Entry 1ASO (X-ray diffraction, 2.20 A resolution); this record covers chains A and B.

== Chain A (and B) ==
Name: Ascorbate oxidase
Organism: Cucurbita pepo var. melopepo
Notes: EC 1.10.3.3; chain B of this document is another copy of the same molecule, construct and numbering; everything in this record applies to it too
Reference sequence: P37064 (ASO_CUCPM); residues 1-552 here = UniProt positions 1-552
Sequence (552 residues; numbered 1 to 552; the number before each row is that of its first residue):
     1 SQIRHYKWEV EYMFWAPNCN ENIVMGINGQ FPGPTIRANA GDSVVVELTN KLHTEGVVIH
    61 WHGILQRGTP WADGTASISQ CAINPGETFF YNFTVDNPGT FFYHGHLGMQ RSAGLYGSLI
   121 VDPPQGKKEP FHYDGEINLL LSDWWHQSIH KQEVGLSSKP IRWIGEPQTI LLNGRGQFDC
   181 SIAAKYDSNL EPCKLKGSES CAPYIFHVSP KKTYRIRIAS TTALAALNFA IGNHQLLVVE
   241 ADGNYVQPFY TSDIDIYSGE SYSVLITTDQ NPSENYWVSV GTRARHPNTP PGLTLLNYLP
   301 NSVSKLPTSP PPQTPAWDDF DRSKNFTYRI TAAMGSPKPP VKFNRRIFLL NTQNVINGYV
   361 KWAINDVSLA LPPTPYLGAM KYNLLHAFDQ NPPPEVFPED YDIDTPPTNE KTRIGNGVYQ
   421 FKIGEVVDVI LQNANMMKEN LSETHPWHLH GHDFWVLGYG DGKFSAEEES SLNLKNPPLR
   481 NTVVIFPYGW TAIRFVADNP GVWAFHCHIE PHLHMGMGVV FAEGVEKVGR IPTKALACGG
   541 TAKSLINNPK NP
Disulfides: C19-C201, C81-C538, C180-C193
Covalently attached groups: N-acetylglucosamine (NAG) linked to N92
Bound ions: Cu ion site 1: H60, H448 (together with hydroxide ion); Cu ion site 2: H62, H104, H508; Cu ion site 3: H106, H450, H506; Cu ion site 4: H286 (shared with H286(B) of chain B); Cu ion site 5: H445, C507, H512
Small-molecule neighbours: hydroxide ion (OH): H60, W61, H62, G63, I64, H448, L449, H450, G451
UniProt features mapped onto this chain:
  - binding site (Cu cation): H60, H62, H104, H106, H445, H448, H450, H506, C507, H508, H512, M517
  - glycosylation (N-linked (GlcNAc...) asparagine): N92, N325, N440

== Interface between chain A and chain B ==
Contacting residue pairs - 13 pairs, chain A then chain B:
  I161(A) - S188(B)
  R162(A) - E191(B)  salt bridge
  W163(A) - N189(B)
  Y186(A) - K438(B)
  D187(A) - K438(B)  salt bridge
  S188(A) - I161(B)
  N189(A) - W163(B)
  E191(A) - I161(B)
  E191(A) - R162(B)
  N288(A) - N288(B)  hydrogen bond
  V360(A) - S188(B)
  K438(A) - Y186(B)
  K438(A) - D187(B)  salt bridge
Other interface residues (no listed pair), chain A (14 interface residues in all): R285, H286, P310
Other interface residues (no listed pair), chain B (13 interface residues in all): H286, V360, E439

== Overview ==
14 residues of chain A and 13 residues of chain B are in contact; the contacts include 1 hydrogen bond and 3
salt bridges. Among the polar pairs are R162(A)-E191(B), D187(A)-K438(B) and N288(A)-N288(B). Ligands of chain
A: hydroxide ion. Covalently linked N-acetylglucosamine: at N92(A).
Chain A and chain B are both Ascorbate oxidase (Cucurbita pepo var. melopepo); the structure, X-ray structures
and mechanistic implications of three functional derivatives of ascorbate oxidase from zucchini: reduced-,
peroxide- ..., was determined by X-ray diffraction (same publication as 1ASP and 1ASQ).
